PDB entry 2FAC | X-ray diffraction, 1.76 A resolution | chain A

== Chain A ==
Molecule: Acyl carrier protein
Source organism: Escherichia coli
Reference sequence: P0A6A8 (ACP_ECOLI); numbering as in UniProt (aligned over 1-77)
Amino-acid sequence (77 residues; row label = number of the first residue in the row):
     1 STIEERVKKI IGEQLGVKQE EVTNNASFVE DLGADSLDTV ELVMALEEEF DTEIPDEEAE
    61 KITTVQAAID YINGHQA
Glycans and other covalent adducts: compound PM4 linked to S36
Metal / ion sites: Zn2+ site 1: S1 (shared with 2 residues of chain B); Zn2+ site 2: E5, E53 (shared with 1 residue of chain B); Zn2+ site 3: E21 (shared with 2 residues of chain B); Zn2+ site 4 near D31 (its only coordinating residue here); Zn2+ site 5: D35 (shared with 1 residue of chain B); Zn2+ site 6: E48 (shared with 2 residues of chain B); Zn2+ site 7 near D56 (its only coordinating residue here); Zn2+ site 8: E57, E60 (shared with 1 residue of chain B); Zn2+ site 9 near A77 (its only coordinating residue here)
Ligand contacts: PM4 (S-(2-{[N-(2-hydroxy-4-{[hydroxy(oxido)phosphino]oxy}-3,3-dimethylbutanoyl)-beta-alanyl]amino}ethyl) hexanethioate): F28, V29, D35, T39, L42, V43, L46, E47, T52, I54, A59, E60, I62, T63, A68, Y71, I72

== Summary ==
Compound PM4 is covalently linked to S36. E5 and E53 coordinate Zn2+ site 2. E57 and E60 coordinate Zn2+ site
8.
Chain A is Acyl carrier protein (Escherichia coli); the structure, Crystal structure of E. coli hexanoyl-ACP,
was determined by X-ray diffraction (same publication as 2FAD and 2FAE).
